6SWD - chains 2 and A of the 19 polymer chains in the assembly; structure by electron microscopy, 3.20 A resolution.

Chain 2:
Molecule: 16S ribosomal RNA
Source organism: Pyrococcus abyssi GE5
Sequence (1044 nucleotides; row label = number of the first residue in the row; note: 453 numbers in that range are skipped by the numbering (no residue carries them; nothing is unmodelled there)):
    13 AUUCXGGUUG AUCCUGCCGG AGGCCACUGC UAUGGGGGUC XGACUAAGCC AUGCGAGUCA
    73 AGGGGGCGUC CCUUCUGGGA CGCCACCGGC GGACGGCUCA GUAACACGUC GGUAACCUAC
   133 CCUCGGGAGG GGGAUAACCC CGGGAAACUG GGGCUAAUCC CCCAUAGGCC UGGGGUACUG
   193 GAAGGUCCCC AGGCCGAAAG GGAGCCGUAA GGCUCCGCCC GAGGAUGGGC CGGCGGCXGA
   253 UUAGGUAGUU GGUGGGGUAA CGGCCCACCA AGCXGAAGAU CGGUACGGGC XGUGAGAGCG
   313 GGAGCCXGGA GAUGGACACU GAGACACGGG UCCAGGCCCU ACGGGGCGCA GCAGGCGCGA
   373 XACCUCXGCA AUGCGGGAAA CXGCGACGGG GGGACCCCCA GUGCCGUGCC UCUGGCACGG
   433 CUUUUCCGGA GUGUAAAAAG CUCCGGGAAU AAGGGCUGGG CAAGGCXGGU GGCAGCCGCC
   493 GCGGUAAUAC CGGCGGCCXG AGUGGUGGCC ACUAUUAUUG GGCCUAAAGC GGCXGUAGCC
   553 GGGCCCGUAA GUCCCUGGCG AAAUCCCACG GCUCAACXGU GGGGCUCGCU GGGGAUACUG
   613 CGGGCCUUGG GACXGGGAGA GGCXGGGGGU ACCCCXGGGG UAGGGGUGAA AUCCUAUAAU
   673 CCCGGGGGGA CCGCCAGUGG CGAAGGCGCC XGGCUGGAAC GGGUCXGACG GUGAGGGCXG
   733 AAGGCCAGGG GAGCGAACXG GAUUAGAUAC CCGGGUAGUC CUGGCUGUAA AGGAUGCGGG
   793 CUAGGUGUCG GGCGAGCUUC GAGCUCGCCC GGUGCXGUAG GGAAGCXGUU AAGCCXGCXG
   853 CCUGGGGAGU ACGGCXGCAA GGCUGAAACU UAAAGGAAUU GGCGGGGGAG
  1356 CCUGCUCCUU GCACACACCG CCXGUCACUC CACCCGAGCG GGGCCUAGGU GAGGCCCGAU
  1416 CUCCUUCGGG AGGUCGGGUC GAGCCUAGGC UCCGUGAGGG GGGAGAAGUC GUAACAAGGU
  1476 AGCXGUAGGG GAACCUACGG CUCGAUCACC UCCU
Modified positions: 4AC (N(4)-acetylcytidine-5'-monophosphate) at position 17, 4AC (N(4)-acetylcytidine-5'-monophosphate) at position 53, LHH ([(2R,3R,4R,5R)-5-(4-acetamido-2-oxidanylidene-pyrimidin-1-yl)-4-methoxy-3-oxidanyl-oxolan-2-yl]methyl dihydrogen phosphate) at position 250, 4AC (N(4)-acetylcytidine-5'-monophosphate) at position 286, 4AC (N(4)-acetylcytidine-5'-monophosphate) at position 303, 4AC (N(4)-acetylcytidine-5'-monophosphate) at position 319, A2M (2'-O-methyladenosine 5'-(dihydrogen phosphate)) at position 373, 4AC (N(4)-acetylcytidine-5'-monophosphate) at position 379, 4AC (N(4)-acetylcytidine-5'-monophosphate) at position 394, 4AC (N(4)-acetylcytidine-5'-monophosphate) at position 479, 4AC (N(4)-acetylcytidine-5'-monophosphate) at position 511, 4AC (N(4)-acetylcytidine-5'-monophosphate) at position 546, 4AC (N(4)-acetylcytidine-5'-monophosphate) at position 590, 4AC (N(4)-acetylcytidine-5'-monophosphate) at position 626, 4AC (N(4)-acetylcytidine-5'-monophosphate) at position 636, 4AC (N(4)-acetylcytidine-5'-monophosphate) at position 648, 4AC (N(4)-acetylcytidine-5'-monophosphate) at position 703, 4AC (N(4)-acetylcytidine-5'-monophosphate) at position 718, 4AC (N(4)-acetylcytidine-5'-monophosphate) at position 731, 4AC (N(4)-acetylcytidine-5'-monophosphate) at position 751, 4AC (N(4)-acetylcytidine-5'-monophosphate) at position 828, 4AC (N(4)-acetylcytidine-5'-monophosphate) at position 839, 4AC (N(4)-acetylcytidine-5'-monophosphate) at position 848, 4AC (N(4)-acetylcytidine-5'-monophosphate) at position 851, 4AC (N(4)-acetylcytidine-5'-monophosphate) at position 868, OMC (o2'-methylycytidine-5'-monophosphate) at position 1376, 5HM (5-(hydroxymethyl)cytidine 5'-(dihydrogen phosphate)) at position 1378, UR3 (3-methyluridine-5'-monophoshate) at position 1467, 6MZ (N6-methyladenosine-5'-monophosphate) at position 1469, 4AC (N(4)-acetylcytidine-5'-monophosphate) at position 1479, MA6 (6N-dimethyladenosine-5'-monophoshate) at position 1487, MA6 (6N-dimethyladenosine-5'-monophoshate) at position 1488
Bound ions: Mg2+ site 1 near G28 (its only coordinating residue here); Mg2+ site 2 near C39 (its only coordinating residue here); Mg2+ site 3 near C106 (its only coordinating residue here); Mg2+ site 4: A112, G113, C298; Mg2+ site 5 near A148 (its only coordinating residue here); Mg2+ site 6: A474, A475; Mg2+ site 7: A539, A540; Mg2+ site 8: G554, G555; Mg2+ site 9 near A574 (its only coordinating residue here); Mg2+ site 10: C584, C586; Mg2+ site 11 near A587 (its only coordinating residue here); Mg2+ site 12 near G591 (its only coordinating residue here); 4 more Mg2+ sites not listed

Chain A:
Name: 30S ribosomal protein S3Ae
Source organism: Pyrococcus abyssi (strain GE5 / Orsay)
UniProtKB: Q9V2K7 (RS3A_PYRAB); residues 1-199 here = UniProt positions 1-199
Chain sequence (199 residues; row label = number of the first residue in the row):
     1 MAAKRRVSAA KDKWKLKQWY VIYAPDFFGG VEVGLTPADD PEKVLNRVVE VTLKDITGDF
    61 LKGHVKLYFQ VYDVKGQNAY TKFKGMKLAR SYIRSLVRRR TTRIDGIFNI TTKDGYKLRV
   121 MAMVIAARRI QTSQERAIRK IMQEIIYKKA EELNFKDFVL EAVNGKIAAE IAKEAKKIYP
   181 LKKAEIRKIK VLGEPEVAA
Not modelled in the structure: 1-10, 199

How chain 2 and chain A interact:
Contacting residue pairs (49):
  A630(2) with Gln131(A), sugar contact; Ser133(A), phosphate contact
  G631(2) with Gln131(A), phosphate contact; Thr132(A), hydrogen bond to the phosphate; Ser133(A), phosphate contact
  A632(2) with Thr132(A), phosphate contact
  G639(2) with Asn109(A), sugar contact
  G640(2) with Ile107(A), sugar contact; Arg119(A), salt bridge to the phosphate
  G641(2) with Arg119(A), salt bridge to the phosphate; Lys190(A), salt bridge to the phosphate
  U642(2) with Lys188(A), salt bridge to the phosphate; Lys190(A), salt bridge to the phosphate
  G650(2) with Lys43(A), hydrogen bond to the phosphate
  G651(2) with Lys43(A), salt bridge to the phosphate
  G652(2) with Lys13(A), salt bridge to the phosphate; Lys17(A), salt bridge to the phosphate
  G676(2) with Asn46(A), sugar contact; Val48(A), phosphate contact
  G677(2) with Gln70(A), phosphate contact
  C686(2) with Arg103(A), base contact
  C687(2) with Val97(A), sugar contact; Arg100(A), phosphate contact; Thr102(A), hydrogen bond to the sugar; Arg103(A), base contact
  A688(2) with Arg99(A), phosphate contact; Arg100(A), hydrogen bond to the phosphate; Arg129(A), salt bridge to the phosphate
  G689(2) with Arg99(A), salt bridge to the phosphate; Arg129(A), base contact
  C702(2) with Arg139(A), hydrogen bond to the phosphate
  4AC_703(2) with Arg136(A), phosphate contact; Arg139(A), salt bridge to the phosphate
  G802(2) with Gln131(A), hydrogen bond to the phosphate
  G813(2) with Lys176(A), sugar contact; Lys177(A), sugar contact; Ile178(A), sugar contact
  A814(2) with Ser133(A), base contact; Gln134(A), hydrogen bond to the sugar; Ile178(A), hydrogen bond to the sugar
  G815(2) with Gln134(A), phosphate contact; Tyr179(A), phosphate contact; Pro180(A), sugar contact
  C816(2) with Arg128(A), hydrogen bond to the phosphate; Tyr179(A), hydrogen bond to the phosphate
  U817(2) with Arg128(A), salt bridge to the phosphate
  U1506(2) with Arg99(A), hydrogen bond to the phosphate
  C1507(2) with Arg99(A), salt bridge to the phosphate; Arg100(A), salt bridge to the phosphate
Also at the interface, not in a pair above, chain 2 (28 interface residues in all): U653, G803
Also at the interface, not in a pair above, chain A (34 interface residues in all): Lys84, Arg98, Thr101, Met121, Ala137

Overview:
28 residues of chain 2 face 34 of chain A across their interface, with 11 hydrogen bonds and 14 salt bridges.
Among the polar pairs are C687(2)-Thr102(A), A814(2)-Gln134(A) and A814(2)-Ile178(A). The Mg2+ site 4 is built
by A112(2), G113(2) and C298(2).
Chain 2 is 16S ribosomal RNA (Pyrococcus abyssi GE5) and chain A is 30S ribosomal protein S3Ae (Pyrococcus
abyssi (strain GE5 / Orsay)); the structure, IC2 body model of cryo-EM structure of a full archaeal ribosomal
translation initiation complex devoid of ..., was determined by electron microscopy.
